Entry 2ONO (X-ray diffraction, 2.15 A resolution); this record covers chains A and C of the 4 polymer chains in the assembly.

Chain A (and C):
Name: Aldehyde dehydrogenase
Source organism: Homo sapiens
Notes: EC 1.2.1.3; chain C of this document is another copy of the same molecule, construct and numbering; everything in this record applies to it too
UniProt: P05091 (ALDH2_HUMAN); residues 1-500 here correspond to UniProt positions 18-517 (UniProt number = residue number + 17)
Chain sequence (500 residues; numbered 1 to 500; the number before each row is that of its first residue):
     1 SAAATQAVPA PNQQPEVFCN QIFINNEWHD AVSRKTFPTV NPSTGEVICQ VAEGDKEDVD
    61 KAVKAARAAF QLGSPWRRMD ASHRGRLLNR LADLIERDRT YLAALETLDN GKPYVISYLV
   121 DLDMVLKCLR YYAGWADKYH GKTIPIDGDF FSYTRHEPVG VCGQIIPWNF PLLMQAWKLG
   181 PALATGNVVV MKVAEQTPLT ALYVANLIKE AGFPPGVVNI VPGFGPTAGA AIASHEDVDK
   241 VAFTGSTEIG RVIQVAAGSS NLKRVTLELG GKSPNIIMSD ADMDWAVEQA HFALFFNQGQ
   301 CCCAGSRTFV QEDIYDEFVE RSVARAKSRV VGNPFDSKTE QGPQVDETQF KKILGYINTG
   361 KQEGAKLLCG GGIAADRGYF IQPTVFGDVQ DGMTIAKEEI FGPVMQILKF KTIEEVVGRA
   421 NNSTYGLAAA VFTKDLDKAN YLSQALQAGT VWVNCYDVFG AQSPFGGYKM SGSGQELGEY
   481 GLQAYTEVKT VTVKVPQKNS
Disordered / not traced: 1-6
Construct notes: engineered mutation Q475 (Arg492 in P05091)
Curated features (UniProtKB/Swiss-Prot):
  - active site: E268 (Proton acceptor), C302 (Nucleophile)
  - binding site (NAD(+)): G245 to G250
  - site: N169 (Transition state stabilizer)
  - modified residue (N6-acetyllysine): K35, K56, K61, K142, K351, K366, K409, K411, K434
What the authors report for this chain:
  - conformationally variable residues (order/disorder transition): S246 to S260, R264, E268
  - catalytic residues: C302
  - mutagenesis - R264Q (2-fold), R475Q (20-fold): decreased binding to NAD+ (citing earlier work)
  - mutagenesis - R264Q (2-fold), R475Q (2-fold): decreased catalytic activity (citing earlier work)

Interface between chain A and chain C:
Residue-residue contacts (25; chain A residue first):
  R86(A) with R130(C)
  R130(A) with R86(C)
  Y131(A) with D137(C); K138(C), hydrogen bond (backbone-side chain)
  G134(A) with G134(C); K138(C)
  W135(A) with K138(C)
  D137(A) with Y131(C); Q462(C)
  K138(A) with Y131(C), hydrogen bond (side chain-backbone); G134(C); W135(C)
  H140(A) with E479(C), salt bridge
  D437(A) with P496(C)
  N440(A) with V495(C)
  Q444(A) with Q497(C), hydrogen bond (side chain-backbone); K498(C); N499(C), hydrogen bond (side chain-backbone)
  Q462(A) with D137(C)
  E479(A) with H140(C), salt bridge
  P496(A) with D437(C); Y441(C), hydrophobic
  Q497(A) with Q444(C), hydrogen bond (backbone-side chain)
  K498(A) with Q444(C)
  N499(A) with Q444(C), hydrogen bond (backbone-side chain)
Also at the interface, not in a pair above, chain A (23 interface residues in all): S82, L436, Y441, V493, K494, V495
Also at the interface, not in a pair above, chain C (24 interface residues in all): S82, F151, L436, N440, V493, K494

Overview:
23 residues of chain A face 24 of chain C across their interface, with 6 hydrogen bonds and 2 salt bridges.
Polar contacts include H140(A)-E479(C), Y131(A)-K138(C) and Q444(A)-Q497(C). The paper reports the catalytic
residue C302(A); R264Q and R475Q of chain A reduce binding to NAD+.
Both chains are Aldehyde dehydrogenase (Homo sapiens). Entry 2ONO (Arg475Gln Mutant of Mitochondrial Aldehyde
Dehydrogenase, apo form, pseudo-merohedrally twinned) was determined by X-ray diffraction together with 2ONM,
2ONN and 2ONP from the same study.
